4DV2 - chains A and J of the 21 polymer chains in the assembly; structure by X-ray diffraction, 3.65 A resolution.

Chain A:
Molecule: 16S rRNA
Organism: Thermus thermophilus
Sequence (1522 nucleotides; row label = number of the first residue in the row; note: 42 numbers in that range are skipped by the numbering (no residue carries them; nothing is unmodelled there); a row labelled like 190A-190L holds insertion residues (190A, then the next letters in order); numbering starts at 0):
     0 UUUGUUGGAG AGUUUGAUCC UGGCUCAGGG UGAACGCUGG CGGCGUGCCU AAGACAUGCA
    60 AGUCGUGCGG G
    73 CCGCGGGGUU UU
    88 ACUCCG
    95 UGGUC
   101 AGCGGCGGAC GGGUGAGUAA CGCGUGGGU
  129A G
   130 ACCUACCCGG AAGAGGGGGA CAACCCGGGG AAACUCGGGC UAAUCCCCCA UGUGGACCCG
   190 C
190A-190L CCCUUGGGGUGU
   191 GUCCAAAGGG CUUU
   216 GCCCGCUUCC GGAUGGGCCC GCGUCCCAUC AGCUAGUUGG UGGGGUAAUG GCCCACCAAG
   276 GCGACGACGG GUAGCCGGUC UGAGAGGAUG GCCGGCCACA GGGGCACUGA GACACGGGCC
   336 CCACUCCUAC GGGAGGCAGC AGUUAGGAAU CUUCCGCAAU GGGCGCAAGC CUGACGGAGC
   396 GACGCCGCUU GGAGGAAGAA GCCCUUCGGG GUGUAAACUC CUGAA
   442 CCCGGGACGA AACCCCCGAC GA
   474 GGGGACUGAC GGUACCGGG
   494 GUAAUAGCGC CGGCCAACUC CGUGCCAGCA GCCGCGGUAA UACGGAGGGC GCGAGCGUUA
   554 CCCGGAUUCA CUGGGCGUAA AGGGCGUGUA GGCGGCCUGG GGCGUCCCAU GUGAAAGACC
   614 ACGGCUCAAC CGUGGGGGAG CGUGGGAUAC GCUCAGGCUA GACGGUGGGA GAGGGUGGUG
   674 GAAUUCCCGG AGUAGCGGUG AAAUGCGCAG AUACCGGGAG GAACGCCGAU GGCGAAGGCA
   734 GCCACCUGGU CCACCCGUGA CGCUGAGGCG CGAAAGCGUG GGGAGCAAAC CGGAUUAGAU
   794 ACCCGGGUAG UCCACGCCCU AAACGAUGCG CGCUAGGUCU CUGGGUCU
   848 CCUGGGGGCC GAAGCUAACG CGUUAAGCGC GCCGCCUGGG GAGUACGGCC GCAAGGCUGA
   908 AACUAAAAGG AAUUGACGGG GGCCCGCACA AGCGGUGGAG CAUGUGGUUU AAUUCGAAGX
   968 AACGCGAAGA ACCUUACCAG GCCUUGACAU GCUAGG
 1003A G
  1004 AACCCGGGUG AAAGCCUGGG GUGCCCC
1030A-1030D GCGA
  1031 GGGGAGCCCU AGCACAGGUG CUGCAUGGCC GUCGUCAGCU CGUGCCGUGA GGUGUUGGGU
  1091 UAAGUCCCGC AACGAGCGCA ACCCCCGCCG UUAGUUGCCA GCGGUUCGGC CGGGCACUCU
  1151 AACGGGACUG CCCGCGAAA
  1171 GCGGGAGGAA GGAGGGGACG ACGUCUGGUC AGCAUGGCCC UUACGGCCUG GGCGACACAC
  1231 GUGCUACAAU GCCCACUACA AAGCGAUGCC ACCCGGCAAC GGGGAGCUAA UCGCAAAAAG
  1291 GUGGGCCCAG UUCGGAUUGG GGUCUGCAAC CCGACCCCAU GAAGCCGGAA UCGCUAGUAA
  1351 UCGCGGAUCA G
 1361A C
  1362 CAUGCCGCGG UGAAUACGUU CCCGGGCCUU GUACACACXG CCXGUXACGC CAUGGGAGCG
  1422 GGCUCUACCC GAAGUCGCCG GG
  1446 AGCCUACGGG
  1459 CAGGCGCCGA GGGUAGGGCC CGUGACUGGG GCGAAGUCGU AACAAGGUAG CUGUACCGGA
  1519 AGGUGCGGCU GGAUCCACUC CUUUCU
Disordered / not traced: 0-4, 1534-1538
Differences from the reference sequence: engineered mutation A912 (C1535 in M26923.1); conflict C1534 (A2157 in M26923.1), A1535 (C2158 in M26923.1)
Modified positions: PSU (pseudouridine-5'-monophosphate) at position 516, 7MG (7N-methyl-8-hydroguanosine-5'-monophosphate) at position 527, M2G (N2-dimethylguanosine-5'-monophosphate) at position 966, 5MC (5-methylcytidine-5'-monophosphate) at position 967, 2MG (2N-methylguanosine-5'-monophosphate) at position 1207, 5MC (5-methylcytidine-5'-monophosphate) at position 1400, 4OC (4n,o2'-methylcytidine-5'-monophosphate) at position 1402, 5MC (5-methylcytidine-5'-monophosphate) at position 1404, 5MC (5-methylcytidine-5'-monophosphate) at position 1407, UR3 (3-methyluridine-5'-monophoshate) at position 1498, MA6 (6N-dimethyladenosine-5'-monophoshate) at position 1518, MA6 (6N-dimethyladenosine-5'-monophoshate) at position 1519, PSU (pseudouridine-5'-monophosphate) at position 1540, PSU (pseudouridine-5'-monophosphate) at position 1541
Ion coordination: Mg2+ site 1 near U5 (its only coordinating residue here); Mg2+ site 2: U12, G22; Mg2+ site 3: U12, G21; Mg2+ site 4 near G21 (its only coordinating residue here); Mg2+ site 5: A59, C386, U387; Mg2+ site 6 near G61 (its only coordinating residue here); Mg2+ site 7 near G69 (its only coordinating residue here); Mg2+ site 8 near C89 (its only coordinating residue here); Mg2+ site 9 near U90 (its only coordinating residue here); Mg2+ site 10: G96, U98; Mg2+ site 11 near G107 (its only coordinating residue here); Mg2+ site 12: A109, G331; 97 more Mg2+ sites not listed

Chain J:
Name: ribosomal protein S10
Organism: Thermus thermophilus
Reference sequence: Q5SHN7 (RS10_THET8); residues 1-105 here = UniProt positions 1-105
Amino-acid sequence (105 residues; numbered 1 to 105; the number before each row is that of its first residue):
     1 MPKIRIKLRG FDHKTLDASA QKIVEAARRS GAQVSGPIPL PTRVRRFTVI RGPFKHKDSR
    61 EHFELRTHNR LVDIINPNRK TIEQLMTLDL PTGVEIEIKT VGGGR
Disordered / not traced: 1-2, 101-105

How chain A and chain J interact:
Contacting residue pairs (65):
  G963(A) with Phe-54(J), sugar contact
  A964(A) with Phe-54(J), sugar contact; Lys-55(J), hydrogen bond to the sugar
  A969(A) with Lys-55(J), phosphate contact; Lys-57(J), hydrogen bond to the phosphate
  C970(A) with Lys-57(J), salt bridge to the phosphate
  C972(A) with Lys-55(J), sugar contact; Lys-57(J), sugar contact
  G973(A) with Ile-50(J), sugar contact; Phe-54(J), base contact; Lys-55(J), hydrogen bond to the sugar
  A975(A) with Thr-48(J), base contact
  C1059(A) with Gly-52(J), sugar contact
  C1060(A) with Arg-51(J), sugar contact; Gly-52(J), sugar contact; His-56(J), sugar contact
  G1061(A) with Arg-51(J), phosphate contact; His-56(J), hydrogen bond to the sugar; Ser-59(J), phosphate contact
  A1123(A) with Ser-35(J), phosphate contact; Pro-37(J), sugar contact; Ile-38(J), sugar contact; Pro-39(J), base contact
  G1124(A) with Gln-33(J), hydrogen bond to the phosphate; Ser-35(J), sugar contact; Ile-38(J), sugar contact
  U1125(A) with Arg-5(J), hydrogen bond to the base; Asp-73(J), base contact
  U1150(A) with Pro-39(J), hydrogen bond to the sugar; Leu-40(J), sugar contact; Pro-41(J), sugar contact
  A1151(A) with Pro-39(J), sugar contact; Leu-40(J), sugar contact; Pro-41(J), phosphate contact; Thr-42(J), sugar contact; His-68(J), phosphate contact; Arg-70(J), hydrogen bond to the phosphate
  A1152(A) with His-13(J), phosphate contact; Asp-17(J), hydrogen bond to the sugar; His-68(J), salt bridge to the phosphate; Arg-70(J), salt bridge to the phosphate
  C1153(A) with His-13(J), salt bridge to the phosphate
  C1189(A) with Arg-51(J), salt bridge to the phosphate
  G1197(A) with His-56(J), hydrogen bond to the base
  G1198(A) with Phe-54(J), sugar contact
  U1199(A) with Phe-54(J), sugar contact
  G1202(A) with Pro-53(J), base contact; Phe-54(J), phosphate contact
  G1253(A) with Val-44(J), phosphate contact
  C1254(A) with Arg-43(J), salt bridge to the phosphate; Val-44(J), phosphate contact; Arg-45(J), salt bridge to the phosphate
  G1255(A) with Arg-45(J), salt bridge to the phosphate
  U1278(A) with Glu-97(J), base contact
  A1279(A) with Lys-7(J), phosphate contact
  A1280(A) with Lys-7(J), salt bridge to the phosphate; Leu-40(J), phosphate contact; Pro-41(J), sugar contact
  U1281(A) with Arg-5(J), base contact
  C1366(A) with Arg-60(J), hydrogen bond to the phosphate
  C1367(A) with Thr-48(J), hydrogen bond to the sugar; Arg-60(J), salt bridge to the phosphate; His-62(J), sugar contact
  G1368(A) with Arg-46(J), hydrogen bond to the sugar; His-62(J), salt bridge to the phosphate
Other interface residues (no listed pair), chain A (34 interface residues in all): G1058, A1201
Other interface residues (no listed pair), chain J (34 interface residues in all): Arg-9, Asn-69

Overview:
Chain A and chain J each contribute 34 residues to their interface, with 13 hydrogen bonds and 11 salt
bridges. Among the polar pairs are U1125(A)/Arg-5(J), G1197(A)/His-56(J) and A964(A)/Lys-55(J). U12(A) and
G22(A) coordinate Mg2+ site 2.
Chain A is 16S rRNA and chain J is ribosomal protein S10, both from Thermus thermophilus; the structure,
Crystal structure of the Thermus thermophilus 30S ribosomal subunit with a 16S rRNA mutation, C912A, was
determined by X-ray diffraction.
